PDB entry 8X8G | X-ray diffraction, 2.27 A resolution | chain A

== Chain A ==
Molecule: glycoside hydrolase
Source organism: Streptococcus equi subsp. zooepidemicus Sz105
Sequence (961 residues; row label = number of the first residue in the row):
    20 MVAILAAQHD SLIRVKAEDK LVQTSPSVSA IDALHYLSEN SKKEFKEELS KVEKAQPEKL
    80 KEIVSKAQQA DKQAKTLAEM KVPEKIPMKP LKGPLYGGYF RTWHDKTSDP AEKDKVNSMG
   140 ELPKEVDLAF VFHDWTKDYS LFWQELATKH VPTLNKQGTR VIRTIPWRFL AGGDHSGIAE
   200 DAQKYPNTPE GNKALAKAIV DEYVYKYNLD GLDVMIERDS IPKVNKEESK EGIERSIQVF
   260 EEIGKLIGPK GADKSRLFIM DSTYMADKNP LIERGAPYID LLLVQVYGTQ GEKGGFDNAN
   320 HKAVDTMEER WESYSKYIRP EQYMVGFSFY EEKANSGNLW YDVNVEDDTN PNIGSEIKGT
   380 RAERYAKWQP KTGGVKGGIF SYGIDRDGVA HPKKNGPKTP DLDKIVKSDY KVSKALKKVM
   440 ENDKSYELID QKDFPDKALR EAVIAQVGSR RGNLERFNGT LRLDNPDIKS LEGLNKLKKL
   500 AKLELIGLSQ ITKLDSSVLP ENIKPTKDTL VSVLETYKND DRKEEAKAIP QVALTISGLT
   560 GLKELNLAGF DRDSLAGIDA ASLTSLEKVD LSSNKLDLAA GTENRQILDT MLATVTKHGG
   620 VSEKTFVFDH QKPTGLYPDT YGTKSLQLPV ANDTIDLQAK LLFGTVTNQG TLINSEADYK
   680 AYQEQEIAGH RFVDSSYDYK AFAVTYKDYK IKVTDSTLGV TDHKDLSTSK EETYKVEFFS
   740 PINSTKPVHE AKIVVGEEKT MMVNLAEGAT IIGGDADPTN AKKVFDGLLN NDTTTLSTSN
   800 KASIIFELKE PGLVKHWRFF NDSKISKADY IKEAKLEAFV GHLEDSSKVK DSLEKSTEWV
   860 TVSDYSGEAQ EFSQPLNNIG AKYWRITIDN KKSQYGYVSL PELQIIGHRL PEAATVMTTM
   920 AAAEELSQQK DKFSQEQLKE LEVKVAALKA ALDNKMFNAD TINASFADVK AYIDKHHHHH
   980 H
Not modelled in the structure: 20-98, 975-980
Bound ions: Ca2+: K782, D785, L787, P900, E901
Small-molecule neighbours: beta-D-mannopyranose / beta-D-galactopyranose / alpha-D-mannopyranose / N-acetylglucosamine / NGO / N-acetyl-alpha-neuraminic acid: Y118, R120, W122, H123, E131, F151, H152, D153, W154, K156, D157, P185, R187, F188, H194, S195, G196, I197, E199, M234, E236, D238, S239, D280, Q304, Y306, E350, E351, K352, A353, N354, N357, W359, Y401
Reported in the primary citation:
  - conformationally variable residues (loop rearrangement, side-chain flip): H152 to S159
  - specificity-determining residues: E236 to S248
  - binding site for the ligand NGO: Y118, F151, M234, E236, Q304, Y306, Y401
  - binding site for beta-D-mannopyranose: W154
  - binding site for N-acetylglucosamine: W154, R187, H194
  - binding site for alpha-D-mannopyranose: R120, W122, R187, N357
  - catalytic residues: D232, E236 (proposed by the authors, not directly observed)
  - mutagenesis - D232Q, D280Q, S281Q, T282Q: unchanged catalytic activity
  - mutagenesis - T183Q: increased catalytic activity

== In short ==
Bound to chain A: beta-D-mannopyranose / beta-D-galactopyranose / alpha-D-mannopyranose / N-acetylglucosamine
/ NGO / N-acetyl-alpha-neuraminic acid. K782, D785, L787, P900 and E901 coordinate Ca2+. From the paper:
catalytic residues D232 and E236; T183Q increases catalytic activity; 5 substitutions were tested in all.
Chain A is glycoside hydrolase (Streptococcus equi subsp. zooepidemicus Sz105); the structure, Crystal
structure of EndoSz mutant D234M, from Streptococcus equi subsp. Zooepidemicus Sz105, in complex with
oligosaccharide ..., was determined by X-ray diffraction together with 8W4G, 8W4I, 8W4L, 8W4M and 8W4N from
the same study.
